1LXJ - chain A; structure by X-ray diffraction, 1.80 A resolution.

[Chain A]
Name: Hypothetical 11.5KDA protein in HTB2-NTH2 intergenic region
From: Saccharomyces cerevisiae
Reference sequence: P35195 (ECM15_YEAST); residue numbers follow UniProt; this construct covers 1-104
Sequence (104 residues; numbered 1 to 104; the number before each row is that of its first residue):
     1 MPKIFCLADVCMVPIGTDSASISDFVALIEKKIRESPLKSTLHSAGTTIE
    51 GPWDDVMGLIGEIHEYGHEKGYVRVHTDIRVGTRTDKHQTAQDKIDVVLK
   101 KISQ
Construct notes: modified residue (1, 12, 57)
Modified positions: Mse1 (selenomethionine; parent Met); Mse12 (selenomethionine; parent Met); Mse57 (selenomethionine; parent Met)

[Overview]
Chain A is Hypothetical 11.5KDA protein in HTB2-NTH2 intergenic region (Saccharomyces cerevisiae); the
structure, X-RAY STRUCTURE OF YBL001c NORTHEAST STRUCTURAL GENOMICS (NESG) CONSORTIUM TARGET YTYst72, was
determined by X-ray diffraction together with 1LXN from the same study.
